2XY9 - chain A; structure by X-ray diffraction, 1.97 A resolution.

[Chain A]
Protein: Angiotensin-converting enzyme
Organism: Homo sapiens
Notes: EC 3.4.15.1
UniProtKB: P12821 (ACE_HUMAN); residues 40-623 here correspond to UniProt positions 71-654 (UniProt number = residue number + 31)
Amino-acid sequence (585 residues; row label = number of the first residue in the row):
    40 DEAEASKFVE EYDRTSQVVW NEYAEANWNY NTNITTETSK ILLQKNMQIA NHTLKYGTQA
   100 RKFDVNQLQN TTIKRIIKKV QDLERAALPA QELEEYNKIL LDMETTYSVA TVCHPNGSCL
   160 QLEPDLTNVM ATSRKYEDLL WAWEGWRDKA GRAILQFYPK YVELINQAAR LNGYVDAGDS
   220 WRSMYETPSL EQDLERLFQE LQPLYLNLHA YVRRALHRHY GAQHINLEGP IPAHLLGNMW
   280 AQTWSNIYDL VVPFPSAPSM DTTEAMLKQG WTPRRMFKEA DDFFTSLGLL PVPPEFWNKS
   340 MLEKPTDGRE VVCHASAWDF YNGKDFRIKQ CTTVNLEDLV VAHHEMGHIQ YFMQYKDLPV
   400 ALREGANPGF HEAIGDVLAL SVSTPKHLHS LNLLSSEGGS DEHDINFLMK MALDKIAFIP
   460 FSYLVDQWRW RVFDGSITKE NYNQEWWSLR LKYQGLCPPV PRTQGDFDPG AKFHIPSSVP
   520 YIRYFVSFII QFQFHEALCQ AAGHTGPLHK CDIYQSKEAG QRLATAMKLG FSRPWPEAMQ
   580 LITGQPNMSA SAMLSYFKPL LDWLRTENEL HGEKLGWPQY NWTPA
Not modelled in the structure: 435-438
Disulfide bonds: Cys-152/Cys-158, Cys-352/Cys-370, Cys-538/Cys-550
Covalently attached groups: N-acetylglucosamine (NAG) linked to Asn-72; glycan linked to Asn-109
Differences from the reference sequence: expression tag (624)
Bound ions: Zn2+: His-383, His-387, Glu-411 (together with 3ES)
Ligand contacts:
  - 3ES ([(2S)-2-({3-[hydroxyl(2-phenyl-(1R)-1-{[(benzyloxy)[(2S)-2-({3-[hydroxyl(2-phenyl-(1R)-1-carbonyl]-amino}ethyl)phosphinyl]-2-[(3-phenylisoxazol-5-yl)methyl]-1-oxo-propyl}amino)-3-(4-hydroxy-phenyl)), molecule 1: Trp-59, Tyr-62, Ala-63, Asn-66, Ile-88, Lys-118, Glu-123, Arg-124, Trp-220, Met-223, Ser-355, Ala-356, Trp-357, Tyr-360, Glu-403, Pro-407, Ser-516, Ser-517, Val-518, Pro-519, Arg-522
  - 3ES, molecule 2: Gln-281, Thr-282, His-353, Ala-354, Ser-355, Ala-356, Glu-376, Val-380, His-383, Glu-384, His-387, Phe-391, His-410, Glu-411, Asp-415, Lys-454, Phe-457, Lys-511, Phe-512, His-513, Val-518, Tyr-520, Tyr-523, Phe-527
Swiss-Prot annotation at these positions:
  - binding site (chloride): Tyr-200
What the authors report for this chain:
  - post-translational modification sites: Asn-72, Asn-109
  - binding site for 3ES: Tyr-62, Asn-66, Lys-118, Glu-123, Arg-124, Trp-220, Gln-281, His-353, Ser-355, Ala-356, Trp-357, Glu-376, Val-380, His-383, His-387, Phe-391, Glu-403, His-410, Asp-415, Lys-454, Phe-457, Lys-511, Phe-512, His-513, Val-518, Tyr-520, Arg-522, Tyr-523, Phe-527
  - specificity-determining residues: Trp-59, Tyr-62, Ala-63, Met-223, Glu-403

[Overview]
Ligands of chain A: compound 3ES. Covalently linked N-acetylglucosamine: at Asn-72. His-383, His-387 and
Glu-411 coordinate Zn2+. UniProt lists chloride-binding residue Tyr-200. From the paper: a binding site for
3ES at Tyr-62, Asn-66 and Lys-118 among others; specificity determinants Trp-59, Tyr-62 and Ala-63 among
others.
Chain A is Angiotensin-converting enzyme (Homo sapiens); the structure, Human Angiotensin converting enzyme in
complex with phosphinic tripeptide, was determined by X-ray diffraction together with 2XYD from the same
study.
